PDB entry 8QV2 | electron microscopy, 9.20 A resolution (very low resolution: no residue pairs are listed; an interface is given only as per-side residue counts) | chains G and H of the 90 polymer chains in the assembly

Chain G:
Name: Spindle pole body component
Organism: Saccharomyces cerevisiae
Reference sequence: A0A8H4C290 (A0A8H4C290_YEASX); numbering as in UniProt (aligned over 1-823)
Amino-acid sequence (823 residues; each row starts with the number of its first residue):
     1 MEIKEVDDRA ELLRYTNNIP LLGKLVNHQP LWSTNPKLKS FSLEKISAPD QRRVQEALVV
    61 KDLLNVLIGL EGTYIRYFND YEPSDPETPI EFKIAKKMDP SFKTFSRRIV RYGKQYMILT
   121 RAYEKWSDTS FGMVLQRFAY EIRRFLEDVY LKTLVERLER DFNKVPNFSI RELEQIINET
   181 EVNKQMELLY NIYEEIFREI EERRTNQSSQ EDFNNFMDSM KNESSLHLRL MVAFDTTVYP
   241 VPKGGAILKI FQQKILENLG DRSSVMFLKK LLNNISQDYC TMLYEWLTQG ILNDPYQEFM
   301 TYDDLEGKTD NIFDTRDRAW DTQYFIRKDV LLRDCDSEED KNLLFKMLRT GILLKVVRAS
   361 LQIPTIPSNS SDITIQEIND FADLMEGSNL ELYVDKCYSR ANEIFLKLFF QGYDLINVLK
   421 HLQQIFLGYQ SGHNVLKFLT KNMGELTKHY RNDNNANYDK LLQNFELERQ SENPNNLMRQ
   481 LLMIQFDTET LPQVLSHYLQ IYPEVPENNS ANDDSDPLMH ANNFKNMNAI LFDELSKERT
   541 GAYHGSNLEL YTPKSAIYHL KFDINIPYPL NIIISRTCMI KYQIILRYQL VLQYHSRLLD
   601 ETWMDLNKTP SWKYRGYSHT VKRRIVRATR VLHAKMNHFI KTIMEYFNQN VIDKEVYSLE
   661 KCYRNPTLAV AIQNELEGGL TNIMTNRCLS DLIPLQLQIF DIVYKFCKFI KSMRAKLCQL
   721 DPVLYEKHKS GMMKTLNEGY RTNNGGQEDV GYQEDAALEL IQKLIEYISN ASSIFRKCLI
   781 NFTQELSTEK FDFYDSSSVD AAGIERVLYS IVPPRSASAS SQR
Unresolved in the structure: 211-221, 307-317, 504-555, 723-752, 792-800, 815-823

Chain H:
Name: Spindle pole body component
Organism: Saccharomyces cerevisiae
Reference sequence: A0A8H4BVY6 (A0A8H4BVY6_YEASX); residues 1-846 here = UniProt positions 1-846
Amino-acid sequence (846 residues; row label = number of the first residue in the row):
     1 MELEPTLFGI IEALAPQLLS QSHLQTFVSD VVNLLRSSTK SATQLGPLID FYKLQSLDSP
    61 ETTIMWHKIE KFLDALFGIQ NTDDMVKYLS VFQSLLPSNY RAKIVQKSSG LNMENLANHE
   121 HLLSPVRAPS IYTEASFENM DRFSERRSMV SSPNRYVPSS TYSSVTLRQL SNPYYVNTIP
   181 EEDILKYVSY TLLATTSALF PFDHEQIQIP SKIPNFESGL LHLIFEAGLL YQSLGYKVEK
   241 FRMLNISPMK KALIIEISEE LQNYTAFVNN LVSSGTVVSL KSLYREIYEN IIRLRIYCRF
   301 TEHLEELSGD TFLIELNIFK SHGDLTIRKI ATNLFNSMIS LYYEYLMNWL TKGLLRATYG
   361 EFFIAENTDT NGTDDDFIYH IPIEFNQERV PAFIPKELAY KIFMIGKSYI FLEKYCKEVQ
   421 WTNEFSKKYH VLYQSNSYRG ISTNFFEIIN DQYSEIVNHT NQILNQKFHY RDVVFALKNI
   481 LLMGKSDFMD ALIEKANDIL ATPSDSLPNY KLTRVLQEAV QLSSLRHLMN SPRNSSVING
   541 LDARVLDLGH GSVGWDVFTL DYILYPPLSL VLNVNRPFGR KEYLRIFNFL WRFKKNNYFY
   601 QKEMLKSNDI IRSFKKIRGY NPLIRDIINK LSRISILRTQ FQQFNSKMES YYLNCIIEEN
   661 FKEMTRKLQR TENKSQNQFD LIRLNNGTIE LNGILTPKAE VLTKSSSSKP QKHAIEKTLN
   721 IDELESVHNT FLTNILSHKL FATNTSEISV GDYSGQPYPT SLVLLLNSVY EFVKVYCNLN
   781 DIGYEIFIKM NLNDHEASNG LLGKFNTNLK EIVSQYKNFK DRLYIFRADL KNDGDEELFL
   841 LSKSLR
Unresolved in the structure: 1-164, 705-714

Interface between chain G and chain H:
At this resolution (9 A) residue pairs are not listed: 80 residues of chain G and 69 of chain H lie at the interface.

Summary:
80 residues of chain G and 69 residues of chain H are in contact.
Here chain G is Spindle pole body component and chain H is Spindle pole body component, both from
Saccharomyces cerevisiae. Entry 8QV2 (Structure of the native y-Tubulin Ring Complex (yTuRC) capping
microtubule minus ends at the spindle pole ...) was determined by electron microscopy, deposited together with
8QV0, 8QV3 and 8QRY.
